4JNY - chain A; structure by X-ray diffraction, 1.90 A resolution.

Chain A:
Protein: Bifunctional protein PutA
Source organism: Escherichia coli
Notes: EC 1.5.99.8, 1.5.1.12
UniProtKB: P09546 (PUTA_ECOLI); numbering as in UniProt (aligned over 86-669)
Chain sequence (602 residues; row label = number of the first residue in the row):
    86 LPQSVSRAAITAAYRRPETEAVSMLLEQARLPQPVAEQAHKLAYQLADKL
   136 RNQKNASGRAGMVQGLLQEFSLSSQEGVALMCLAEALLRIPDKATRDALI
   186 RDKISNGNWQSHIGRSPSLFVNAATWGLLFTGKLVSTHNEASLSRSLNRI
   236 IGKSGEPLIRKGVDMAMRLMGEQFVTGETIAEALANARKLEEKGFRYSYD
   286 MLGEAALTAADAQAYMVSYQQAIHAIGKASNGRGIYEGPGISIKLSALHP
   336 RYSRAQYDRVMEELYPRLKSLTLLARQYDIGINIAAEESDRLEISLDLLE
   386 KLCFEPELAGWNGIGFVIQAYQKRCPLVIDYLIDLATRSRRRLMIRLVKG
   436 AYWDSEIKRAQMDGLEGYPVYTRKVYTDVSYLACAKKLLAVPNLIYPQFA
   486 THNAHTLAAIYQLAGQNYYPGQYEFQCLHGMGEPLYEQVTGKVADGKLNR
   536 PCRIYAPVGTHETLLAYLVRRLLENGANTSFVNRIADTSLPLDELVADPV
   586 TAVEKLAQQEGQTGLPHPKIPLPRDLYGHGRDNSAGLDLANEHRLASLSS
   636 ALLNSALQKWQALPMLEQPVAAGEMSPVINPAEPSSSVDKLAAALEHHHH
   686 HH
Not modelled in the structure: 86, 185-203, 216-225, 237-240, 611-687
Sequence notes: engineered mutation A370 (Asp in P09546); expression tag (670-687)
Small-molecule neighbours:
  - FAD (flavin-adenine dinucleotide): A370, A371, V402, Q404, Y406, R431, V433, K434, G435, A436, Y437, W438, Y456, T457, R458, K459, T462, D463, A485, T486, H487, N488, T491, Q511, C512, L513, Y540, R556, E559, T564, S565, F566
  - tetrahydrofuran-2-carboxylic acid (TFB): K329, A436, Y437, L513, Y540, Y552, R555, R556

Overview:
Ligands of chain A: flavin-adenine dinucleotide and tetrahydrofuran-2-carboxylic acid.
Chain A is Bifunctional protein PutA (Escherichia coli); the structure, Crystal structure of PutA86-630 mutant
D370A complexed with L-Tetrahydro-2-furoic acid, was determined by X-ray diffraction (same publication as
4JNZ).
